7SGF - chains A and c of the 12 polymer chains in the assembly; structure by electron microscopy, 4.41 A resolution (low resolution: residue-level contacts below are approximate; hydrogen-bond / salt-bridge calls are withheld).

Chain A (and c):
Protein: Gpc-I53-50A
From: Lassa mammarenavirus
Notes: chain c of this document is another copy of the same molecule, construct and numbering; everything in this record applies to it too
Reference sequence: Q6GWS0 (Q6GWS0_9VIRU); residues 1-423 carry their UniProt numbers (423 of 665 residues fall inside the UniProt entry; the rest is not from it)
Amino-acid sequence (665 residues; row label = number of the first residue in the row):
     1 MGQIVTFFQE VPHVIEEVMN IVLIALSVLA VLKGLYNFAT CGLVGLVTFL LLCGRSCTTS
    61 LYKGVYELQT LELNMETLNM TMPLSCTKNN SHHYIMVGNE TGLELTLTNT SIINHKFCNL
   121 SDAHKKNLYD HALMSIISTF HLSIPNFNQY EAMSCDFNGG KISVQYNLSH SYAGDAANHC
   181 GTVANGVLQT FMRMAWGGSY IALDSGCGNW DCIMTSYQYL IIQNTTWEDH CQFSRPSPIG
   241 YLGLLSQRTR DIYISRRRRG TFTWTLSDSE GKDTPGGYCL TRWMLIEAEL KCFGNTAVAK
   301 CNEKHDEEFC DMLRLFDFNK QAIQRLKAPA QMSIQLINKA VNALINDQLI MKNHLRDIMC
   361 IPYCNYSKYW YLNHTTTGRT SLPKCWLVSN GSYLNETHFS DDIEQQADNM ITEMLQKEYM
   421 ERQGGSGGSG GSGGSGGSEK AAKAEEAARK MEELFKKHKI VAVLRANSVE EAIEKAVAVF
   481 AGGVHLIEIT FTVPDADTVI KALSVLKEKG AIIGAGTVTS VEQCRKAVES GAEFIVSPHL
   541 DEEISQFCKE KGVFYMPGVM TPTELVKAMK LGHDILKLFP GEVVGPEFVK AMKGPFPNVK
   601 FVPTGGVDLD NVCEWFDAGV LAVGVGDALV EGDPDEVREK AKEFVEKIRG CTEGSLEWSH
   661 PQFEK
Disordered / not traced: 1-59, 147-150, 172-177, 248-665 (chain c: 1-275, 416-665)
Sequence notes: conflict Cys207 (Arg in Q6GWS0), Arg258 (Leu in Q6GWS0), Arg259 (Leu in Q6GWS0), Pro329 (Glu in Q6GWS0), Cys360 (Gly in Q6GWS0)
Cystine bridges: Cys86-Cys231, Cys118-Cys155, Cys180-Cys212
Glycans and other covalent adducts: glycan linked to Asn79; N-acetylglucosamine (NAG) linked to Asn89, Asn99, Asn109, Asn119, Asn167, Asn224
Reported in the primary citation:
  - post-translational modification sites: Asn109, Asn390

Chain A / chain c interface:
Residue-residue contacts (4; chain A residue first):
  Pro145(A) - Gln335(c)
  Asn209(A) - Leu326(c)
  Trp210(A) - Lys339(c)
  Asp211(A) - Ser333(c)
Interface residues without a listed pair, chain A (5 interface residues in all): Cys207
Interface residues without a listed pair, chain c (6 interface residues in all): Arg325, Leu336

Summary:
5 residues of chain A face 6 of chain c across their interface. N-acetylglucosamine is covalently linked to
Asn89(A), Asn99(A), Asn109(A), Asn119(A), Asn167(A) and Asn224(A). From the paper: modification sites
Asn109(A) and Asn390(A).
Both chains are Gpc-I53-50A (Lassa mammarenavirus). Entry 7SGF (Lassa virus glycoprotein construct (Josiah
GPC-I53-50A) in complex with LAVA01 antibody) was determined by electron microscopy, deposited together with
7SGD and 7SGE.
